PDB entry 4NO2 | X-ray diffraction, 2.00 A resolution | chains A and B of the 3 polymer chains in the assembly

Chain A:
Name: HLA class I histocompatibility antigen, A-2 alpha chain
Organism: Homo sapiens
Notes: fragment: extracellular domain
UniProtKB: P01892 (1A02_HUMAN); residues 1-274 here correspond to UniProt positions 25-298 (UniProt number = residue number + 24)
Sequence (274 residues; numbered 1 to 274; the number before each row is that of its first residue):
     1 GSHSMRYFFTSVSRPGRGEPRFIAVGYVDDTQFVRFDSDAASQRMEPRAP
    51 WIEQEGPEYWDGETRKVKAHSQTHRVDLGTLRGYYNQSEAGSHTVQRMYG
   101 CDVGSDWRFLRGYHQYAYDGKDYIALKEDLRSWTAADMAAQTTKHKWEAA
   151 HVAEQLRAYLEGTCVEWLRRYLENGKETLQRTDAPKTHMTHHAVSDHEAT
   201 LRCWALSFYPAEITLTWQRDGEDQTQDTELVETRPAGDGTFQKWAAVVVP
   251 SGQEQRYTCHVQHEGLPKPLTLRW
Disulfide bonds: Cys101-Cys164, Cys203-Cys259

Chain B:
Name: Beta-2-microglobulin
Organism: Homo sapiens
UniProtKB: P61769 (B2MG_HUMAN); residues 1-99 here correspond to UniProt positions 21-119 (UniProt number = residue number + 20)
Sequence (99 residues; each row starts with the number of its first residue):
     1 IQRTPKIQVYSRHPAENGKSNFLNCYVSGFHPSDIEVDLLKNGERIEKVE
    51 HSDLSFSKDWSFYLLYYTEFTPTEKDEYACRVNHVTLSQPKIVKWDRDM
UniProt features mapped onto this chain:
  - modified residue: Gln2 (Pyrrolidone carboxylic acid)
  - glycosylation: Ile1 (N-linked (Glc) (glycation) isoleucine), Lys19 (N-linked (Glc) (glycation) lysine), Lys41 (N-linked (Glc) (glycation) lysine), Lys48 (N-linked (Glc) (glycation) lysine), Lys58 (N-linked (Glc) (glycation) lysine), Lys91 (N-linked (Glc) (glycation) lysine), Lys94 (N-linked (Glc) (glycation) lysine)
Disulfide bonds: Cys25-Cys80

Interface between chain A and chain B:
Pairs across the interface - 49 pairs, chain A then chain B:
  Phe8(A) with Ser55(B); Phe56(B)
  Phe9(A) with Phe56(B)
  Thr10(A) with Phe56(B); Phe62(B)
  Val12(A) with Ser33(B)
  Ile23(A) with Leu54(B)
  Val25(A) with Asp53(B); Leu54(B); Ser55(B)
  Tyr27(A) with Ser55(B); Tyr63(B)
  Gln32(A) with Asp53(B), hydrogen bond
  Arg35(A) with Asp53(B), salt bridge
  Arg48(A) with Asp53(B), salt bridge
  Gln96(A) with His31(B), hydrogen bond; Phe56(B); Trp60(B), hydrogen bond (side chain-backbone); Phe62(B)
  Arg97(A) with Phe56(B)
  Gln115(A) with Trp60(B)
  Tyr116(A) with Trp60(B)
  Ala117(A) with Trp60(B), hydrophobic
  Asp119(A) with Ile1(B), hydrogen bond (backbone-backbone)
  Gly120(A) with His31(B)
  Lys121(A) with Ile1(B)
  Asp122(A) with Trp60(B), hydrogen bond
  His192(A) with Asp98(B)
  Arg202(A) with Asp98(B), hydrogen bond (side chain-backbone)
  Trp204(A) with Asp98(B); Met99(B)
  Val231(A) with Gln8(B)
  Glu232(A) with Lys6(B); Gln8(B), hydrogen bond (backbone-side chain); Tyr26(B), hydrogen bond; Ser28(B), hydrogen bond
  Arg234(A) with Gln8(B), hydrogen bond; Tyr10(B); Met99(B), hydrogen bond (side chain-backbone)
  Pro235(A) with Tyr10(B), hydrogen bond (backbone-side chain); Asn24(B); Tyr26(B)
  Ala236(A) with Arg12(B), hydrogen bond (backbone-side chain); Asn24(B), hydrogen bond (backbone-side chain)
  Gly237(A) with Arg12(B), hydrogen bond (backbone-side chain)
  Gln242(A) with Tyr10(B); Ser11(B), hydrogen bond (side chain-backbone); Arg12(B), hydrogen bond (side chain-backbone)
  Trp244(A) with Met99(B), hydrogen bond (side chain-backbone)
Interface residues without a listed pair, chain A (35 interface residues in all): Thr94, Met98, Leu206, Thr233, Asp238
Interface residues without a listed pair, chain B (23 interface residues in all): His13, Pro14, Leu65

Summary:
The interface between chain A and chain B involves 35 residues on one side and 23 on the other, with 18
hydrogen bonds and 2 salt bridges. Polar pairs include Arg35(A)-Asp53(B), Arg48(A)-Asp53(B) and
Gln32(A)-Asp53(B).
Here chain A is HLA class I histocompatibility antigen, A-2 alpha chain and chain B is Beta-2-microglobulin,
both from Homo sapiens. Entry 4NO2 (Crystal structure of RQA_V phosphopeptide bound to HLA-A2) was determined
by X-ray diffraction, deposited together with 4NO3, 4NO5, 4NNX, 4NNY and 4NO0.
